PDB entry 3R6V | X-ray diffraction, 2.60 A resolution | chains B and D of the 4 polymer chains in the assembly

[Chain B (and D)]
Protein: Aspartase
From: Bacillus sp
Notes: EC 4.3.1.1; chain D of this document is another copy of the same molecule, construct and numbering; everything in this record applies to it too
UniProt: Q9LCC6 (Q9LCC6_9BACI); numbering as in UniProt (aligned over 1-468)
Amino-acid sequence (468 residues; numbered 1 to 468; the number before each row is that of its first residue):
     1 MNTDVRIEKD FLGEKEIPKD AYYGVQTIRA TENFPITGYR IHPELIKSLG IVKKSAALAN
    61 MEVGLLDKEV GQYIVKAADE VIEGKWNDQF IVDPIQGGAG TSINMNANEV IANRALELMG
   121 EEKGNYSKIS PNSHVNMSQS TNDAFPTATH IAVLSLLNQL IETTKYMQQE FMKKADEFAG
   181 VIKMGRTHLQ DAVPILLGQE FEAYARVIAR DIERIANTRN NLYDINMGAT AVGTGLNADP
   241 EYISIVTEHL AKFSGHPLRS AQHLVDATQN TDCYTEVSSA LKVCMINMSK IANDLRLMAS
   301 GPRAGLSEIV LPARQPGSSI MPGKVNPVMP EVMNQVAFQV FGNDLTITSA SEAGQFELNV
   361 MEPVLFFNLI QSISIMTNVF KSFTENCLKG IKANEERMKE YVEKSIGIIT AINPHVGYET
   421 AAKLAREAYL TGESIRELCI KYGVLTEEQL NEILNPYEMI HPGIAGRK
Not modelled in the structure: 1-4, 467-468 (chain D: 1-4, 464-468)
Differences from the reference sequence: conflict Ile460 (Thr in Q9LCC6)
Curated features (UniProtKB/Swiss-Prot):
  - region: Gly317 to Asn326 (SS loop)
  - active site: Ser318 (Proton acceptor)
  - binding site (L-aspartate): Thr101, Ser140, Thr141, Asn142, Thr187, His188, Ser319, Lys324
  - mutagenesis: Thr101 (T101A: 7100-fold decrease in catalytic efficiency. Does not result in any major conformational changes; T101S: 80-fold decrease in catalytic efficiency), His134 (H134A: Retains full activity. Shows a slightly stronger affinity for L-aspartate. Does not affect tertiary structure), Ser140 (S140A: 27-fold decrease in catalytic efficiency. Does not result in any major conformational changes; S140K/R: Loss of activity), Thr141 (T141A: 15-fold decrease in catalytic efficiency. Does not result in any major conformational changes; T141K: 40000-fold decrease in catalytic efficiency; T141V/R: Loss of activity), Asn142 (N142A: Loss of activity. Does not result in any major conformational changes; N142Q: 3000-fold decrease in catalytic efficiency), Lys183 (K183A: Loss of activity. Does not affect tertiary structure), Thr187 (T187A: 6280-fold decrease in catalytic efficiency. Does not result in any major conformational changes; T187S: 2.3-fold decrease in catalytic efficiency), His188 (H188A: 100-fold decrease in catalytic efficiency. Does not result in any major conformational changes; H188K/Q/R: Loss of activity), Ser318 (S318A: Loss of activity), Ser319 (S319A: Almost no change in catalytic efficiency), Ile320 (I320A: 50-fold decrease in catalytic efficiency), Met321 (M321A: 338-fold decrease in catalytic efficiency), 3 further mutagenesis entries in UniProt
Residues lining bound ligands: aspartic acid (ASP): Gly98, Ala99, Thr101, Ser140, Thr141, Asn142, Leu358

[Interface between chain B and chain D]
Pairs across the interface (87):
  Arg186(B) - Ala304(D)  hydrogen bond (side chain-backbone)
  Thr187(B) - Lys324(D)  hydrogen bond
  Thr187(B) - Asn326(D)
  His188(B) - Asn326(D)
  His188(B) - Pro327(D)
  His188(B) - Glu331(D)  salt bridge
  Leu189(B) - Arg296(D)
  Leu189(B) - Leu297(D)  hydrophobic
  Leu189(B) - Ser300(D)
  Leu189(B) - Gly301(D)  hydrogen bond (backbone-backbone)
  Gln190(B) - Ala299(D)  hydrogen bond (side chain-backbone)
  Gln190(B) - Ser300(D)
  Gln190(B) - Gly301(D)
  Gln190(B) - Gly323(D)
  Gln190(B) - Lys324(D)
  Gln190(B) - Val325(D)  hydrogen bond (side chain-backbone)
  Gln190(B) - Asn326(D)
  Asp191(B) - Gly301(D)  hydrogen bond (backbone-backbone)
  Asp191(B) - Pro302(D)
  Asp191(B) - Arg303(D)  hydrogen bond (side chain-backbone)
  Asp191(B) - Ala304(D)  hydrogen bond (side chain-backbone)
  Asp191(B) - Lys324(D)
  Arg296(B) - Leu189(D)
  Leu297(B) - Leu189(D)  hydrophobic
  Leu297(B) - Leu297(D)  hydrophobic
  Ala299(B) - Gln190(D)
  Ser300(B) - Leu189(D)
  Gly301(B) - Leu189(D)  hydrogen bond (backbone-backbone)
  Gly301(B) - Gln190(D)  hydrogen bond (backbone-side chain)
  Gly301(B) - Asp191(D)  hydrogen bond (backbone-backbone)
  Pro302(B) - Asp191(D)
  Arg303(B) - Asp191(D)  hydrogen bond (backbone-side chain)
  Arg303(B) - Tyr401(D)
  Arg303(B) - Lys404(D)  hydrogen bond (side chain-backbone)
  Arg303(B) - Ile406(D)
  Arg303(B) - Ala428(D)  hydrogen bond (side chain-backbone)
  Arg303(B) - Gly432(D)
  Ala304(B) - Arg186(D)  hydrogen bond (backbone-side chain)
  Ala304(B) - Asp191(D)  hydrogen bond (backbone-side chain)
  Ala304(B) - Leu306(D)
  Ala304(B) - Tyr401(D)  hydrophobic
  Leu306(B) - Ala304(D)
  Leu306(B) - Gly305(D)
  Ser319(B) - Tyr418(D)  hydrogen bond
  Ser319(B) - Ala422(D)
  Ile320(B) - Ile406(D)
  Ile320(B) - Ile409(D)
  Ile320(B) - Tyr418(D)  hydrophobic
  Ile320(B) - Ala421(D)  hydrophobic
  Ile320(B) - Ala422(D)
  Ile320(B) - Ala425(D)
  Met321(B) - Asp191(D)
  Met321(B) - Ala192(D)
  Met321(B) - Gly407(D)
  Pro322(B) - Ile406(D)
  Pro322(B) - Ala425(D)
  Pro322(B) - Tyr429(D)  hydrophobic
  Gly323(B) - Gln190(D)  hydrogen bond (backbone-side chain)
  Gly323(B) - Tyr429(D)
  Lys324(B) - Thr187(D)  hydrogen bond
  Lys324(B) - Gln190(D)
  Lys324(B) - Asp191(D)
  Val325(B) - Gln190(D)
  Asn326(B) - His188(D)
  Asn326(B) - Gln190(D)
  Pro327(B) - His188(D)
  Glu331(B) - His188(D)  salt bridge
  Leu345(B) - Leu345(D)  hydrophobic
  Tyr401(B) - Ala304(D)  hydrophobic
  Lys404(B) - Arg303(D)  hydrogen bond (backbone-side chain)
  Ile406(B) - Arg303(D)
  Ile406(B) - Pro322(D)
  Gly407(B) - Met321(D)
  Ile409(B) - Ile320(D)
  Thr410(B) - Met321(D)
  Tyr418(B) - Ser319(D)
  Tyr418(B) - Ile320(D)  hydrophobic
  Ala421(B) - Ile320(D)
  Ala422(B) - Ile320(D)
  Ala425(B) - Ile320(D)
  Ala425(B) - Pro322(D)
  Arg426(B) - Pro322(D)
  Ala428(B) - Arg303(D)  hydrogen bond (backbone-side chain)
  Tyr429(B) - Pro302(D)  hydrophobic
  Tyr429(B) - Arg303(D)  hydrogen bond (backbone-side chain)
  Tyr429(B) - Gly323(D)
  Gly432(B) - Arg303(D)
Interface residues without a listed pair, chain B (45 interface residues in all): Met184, Ala192, Val193, Gly305, Glu433
Interface residues without a listed pair, chain D (44 interface residues in all): Ser405, Thr410, Asn413, Arg426

[Summary]
45 residues of chain B and 44 residues of chain D are in contact, with 22 hydrogen bonds and 2 salt bridges.
Polar pairs include His188(B)-Glu331(D), Arg186(B)-Ala304(D) and Thr187(B)-Lys324(D). Bound to chain B:
aspartic acid.
Both chains are Aspartase (Bacillus sp). Entry 3R6V (Crystal structure of aspartase from Bacillus sp. YM55-1
with bound L-aspartate) was determined by X-ray diffraction together with 3R6Q and 3R6Y from the same study.
